7Q3Q - chains B and A; structure by X-ray diffraction, 2.30 A resolution.

# Chain B
Protein: Vhh-12
Organism: Vicugna pacos
Notes: antibody fragment or engineered binder
Sequence (141 residues; numbered 0 to 140; the number before each row is that of its first residue; numbering starts at 0):
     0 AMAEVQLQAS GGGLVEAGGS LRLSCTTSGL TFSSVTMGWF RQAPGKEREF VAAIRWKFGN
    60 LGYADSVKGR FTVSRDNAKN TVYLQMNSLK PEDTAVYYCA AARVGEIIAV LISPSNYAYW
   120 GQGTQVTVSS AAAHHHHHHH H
Unresolved in the structure: 0-2, 130-140
Disulfides: Cys24-Cys98

# Chain A
Protein: Spike glycoprotein
Organism: Severe acute respiratory syndrome coronavirus 2
UniProtKB: A0A6H2EIN2 (A0A6H2EIN2_SARS2); residue numbers follow UniProt; this construct covers 331-528
Sequence (198 residues; each row starts with the number of its first residue):
   331 NITNLCPFGE VFNATRFASV YAWNRKRISN CVADYSFLYN SASFSTFKCY GVSPTKLNDL
   391 CFTNVYADSF VIRGDEVRQI APGQTGKIAD YNYKLPDDFT GCVIAWNSNN LDSKVGGNYN
   451 YLYRLFRKSN LKPFERDIST EIYQAGSTPC NGVEGFNCYF PLQSYGFQPT NGVGYQPYRV
   511 VVLSFELLHA PATVCGPK
Unresolved in the structure: 331-333, 528
Disulfides: Cys336-Cys361, Cys379-Cys432, Cys391-Cys525, Cys480-Cys488
Covalently attached groups: N-acetylglucosamine (NAG) linked to Asn343

# How chain B and chain A interact
Residue-residue contacts (31):
  Arg54(B) - Glu484(A)  salt bridge
  Arg54(B) - Phe490(A)
  Phe57(B) - Thr470(A)
  Phe57(B) - Phe490(A)  hydrophobic
  Asn59(B) - Ile472(A)
  Asn59(B) - Glu484(A)  hydrogen bond
  Asn59(B) - Phe490(A)
  Leu60(B) - Val483(A)
  Leu60(B) - Glu484(A)  hydrogen bond (backbone-backbone)
  Gly61(B) - Glu484(A)
  Tyr62(B) - Val483(A)  hydrophobic
  Tyr62(B) - Glu484(A)  hydrogen bond (backbone-backbone)
  Tyr62(B) - Gly485(A)
  Arg102(B) - Tyr449(A)  hydrogen bond
  Val103(B) - Tyr449(A)
  Gly104(B) - Tyr449(A)
  Glu105(B) - Tyr449(A)
  Glu105(B) - Ser494(A)
  Ile106(B) - Leu452(A)  hydrophobic
  Ile106(B) - Leu492(A)
  Ile106(B) - Gln493(A)  hydrogen bond (backbone-side chain)
  Ile106(B) - Ser494(A)  hydrogen bond (backbone-side chain)
  Ile107(B) - Gln493(A)
  Ala108(B) - Leu455(A)  hydrophobic
  Ala108(B) - Glu484(A)
  Ala108(B) - Phe490(A)  hydrogen bond (backbone-backbone)
  Ala108(B) - Leu492(A)
  Ala108(B) - Gln493(A)  hydrogen bond (backbone-side chain)
  Leu110(B) - Glu484(A)
  Ile111(B) - Gly485(A)
  Ile111(B) - Phe486(A)
Interface residues without a listed pair, chain B (18 interface residues in all): Asp64, Lys67, Val109
Interface residues without a listed pair, chain A (17 interface residues in all): Phe456, Gly482, Tyr489, Gln498

# Summary
Chain B and chain A form an interface of 18 and 17 residues respectively; the contacts include 8 hydrogen
bonds and 1 salt bridge. Polar contacts include Arg54(B)-Glu484(A), Asn59(B)-Glu484(A) and
Arg102(B)-Tyr449(A). Covalently linked N-acetylglucosamine: at Asn343(A).
Here chain B is Vhh-12 (Vicugna pacos) and chain A is Spike glycoprotein (Severe acute respiratory syndrome
coronavirus 2). Entry 7Q3Q (Crystal structure of SARS-CoV-2 RBD in complex with the neutralizing nanobody
VHH-12) was determined by X-ray diffraction.
